4AED - chains C and D of the 4 polymer chains in the assembly; structure by X-ray diffraction, 3.80 A resolution.

== Chain C ==
Protein: VP3
Organism: Human enterovirus 71
Reference sequence: A9X4C2 (A9X4C2_9ENTO); residues 1-242 here correspond to UniProt positions 324-565 (UniProt number = residue number + 323)
Chain sequence (242 residues; each row starts with the number of its first residue):
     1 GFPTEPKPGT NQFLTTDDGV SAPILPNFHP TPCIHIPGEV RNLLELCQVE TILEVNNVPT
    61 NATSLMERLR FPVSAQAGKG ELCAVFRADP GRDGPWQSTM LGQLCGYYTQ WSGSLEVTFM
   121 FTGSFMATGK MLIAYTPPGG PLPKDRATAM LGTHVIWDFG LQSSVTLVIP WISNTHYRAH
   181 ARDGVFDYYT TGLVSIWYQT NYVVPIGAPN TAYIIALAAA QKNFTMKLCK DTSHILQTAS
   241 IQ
Ion coordination: Ca2+ site 1 near Ile206 (its only coordinating residue here); Ca2+ site 2: Ala208, Asn210 (shared with 1 residue of chain B)

== Chain D ==
Protein: VP4
Organism: Human enterovirus 71
Reference sequence: A9X4C2 (A9X4C2_9ENTO); residue numbers follow UniProt; this construct covers 1-69
Chain sequence (69 residues; numbered 1 to 69; the number before each row is that of its first residue):
     1 MGSQVSTQRS GSHENSNSAT EGSTINYTTI NYYKDSYAAT AGKQSLKQDP DKFANPVKDI
    61 FTEMAAPLK
Disordered / not traced: 1-12

== How chain C and chain D interact ==
Pairs across the interface - 44 pairs, chain C then chain D:
  Asp18(C) - Thr40(D)  hydrogen bond
  Asp18(C) - Ala41(D)  hydrogen bond (side chain-backbone)
  Asp18(C) - Gly42(D)  hydrogen bond (side chain-backbone)
  Gly19(C) - Thr40(D)
  Val20(C) - Ile30(D)
  Val20(C) - Tyr32(D)  hydrophobic
  Val20(C) - Ala38(D)
  Val20(C) - Thr40(D)
  Ser21(C) - Tyr33(D)
  Ser21(C) - Ala38(D)
  Ala22(C) - Tyr33(D)
  Pro23(C) - Tyr33(D)
  Pro23(C) - Asp35(D)
  Pro23(C) - Tyr37(D)
  Ile24(C) - Tyr37(D)  hydrogen bond (backbone-side chain)
  Leu25(C) - Asp35(D)
  Leu25(C) - Tyr37(D)  hydrogen bond (backbone-side chain)
  Pro26(C) - Asp35(D)
  Asn27(C) - Asn15(D)  hydrogen bond
  Asn27(C) - Lys34(D)
  Asn27(C) - Asp35(D)  hydrogen bond (backbone-side chain)
  Phe28(C) - Asn17(D)
  Phe28(C) - Asp35(D)
  His29(C) - Ser16(D)
  His29(C) - Asn17(D)
  Pro30(C) - Asn17(D)
  Gly38(C) - Lys52(D)
  Glu39(C) - Lys52(D)  hydrogen bond (backbone-side chain)
  Glu39(C) - Phe53(D)
  Val40(C) - Phe53(D)  hydrophobic
  Arg41(C) - Thr24(D)
  Arg41(C) - Ile25(D)
  Arg41(C) - Lys47(D)
  Asn42(C) - Gln48(D)
  Leu44(C) - Gln48(D)
  Glu45(C) - Gln48(D)
  Glu45(C) - Asp49(D)  hydrogen bond (side chain-backbone)
  Glu45(C) - Phe53(D)
  Gln48(C) - Pro50(D)
  Val49(C) - Phe53(D)  hydrophobic
  Val49(C) - Ala54(D)
  Gln162(C) - Ala66(D)
  Gln162(C) - Pro67(D)
  Gln162(C) - Leu68(D)  hydrogen bond (side chain-backbone)
Also at the interface, not in a pair above, chain C (25 interface residues in all): Leu161, Lys222
Also at the interface, not in a pair above, chain D (28 interface residues in all): Ala19, Asn31, Ala39

== In short ==
25 residues of chain C face 28 of chain D across their interface, with 10 hydrogen bonds. Polar pairs include
Asp18(C)-Thr40(D), Asp18(C)-Ala41(D) and Asp18(C)-Gly42(D). Ala208(C) and Asn210(C) form the Ca2+ site 2.
Here chain C is VP3 and chain D is VP4, both from Human enterovirus 71. Entry 4AED (Crystal structure of Human
enterovirus 71) was determined by X-ray diffraction.
